Entry 9CQC (electron microscopy, 3.40 A resolution); this record covers chains B and L of the 18 polymer chains in the assembly.

[Chain B]
Name: X-ray repair cross-complementing protein 5
From: Homo sapiens
UniProtKB: P13010 (XRCC5_HUMAN); numbering as in UniProt (aligned over 1-732)
Sequence (732 residues; each row starts with the number of its first residue):
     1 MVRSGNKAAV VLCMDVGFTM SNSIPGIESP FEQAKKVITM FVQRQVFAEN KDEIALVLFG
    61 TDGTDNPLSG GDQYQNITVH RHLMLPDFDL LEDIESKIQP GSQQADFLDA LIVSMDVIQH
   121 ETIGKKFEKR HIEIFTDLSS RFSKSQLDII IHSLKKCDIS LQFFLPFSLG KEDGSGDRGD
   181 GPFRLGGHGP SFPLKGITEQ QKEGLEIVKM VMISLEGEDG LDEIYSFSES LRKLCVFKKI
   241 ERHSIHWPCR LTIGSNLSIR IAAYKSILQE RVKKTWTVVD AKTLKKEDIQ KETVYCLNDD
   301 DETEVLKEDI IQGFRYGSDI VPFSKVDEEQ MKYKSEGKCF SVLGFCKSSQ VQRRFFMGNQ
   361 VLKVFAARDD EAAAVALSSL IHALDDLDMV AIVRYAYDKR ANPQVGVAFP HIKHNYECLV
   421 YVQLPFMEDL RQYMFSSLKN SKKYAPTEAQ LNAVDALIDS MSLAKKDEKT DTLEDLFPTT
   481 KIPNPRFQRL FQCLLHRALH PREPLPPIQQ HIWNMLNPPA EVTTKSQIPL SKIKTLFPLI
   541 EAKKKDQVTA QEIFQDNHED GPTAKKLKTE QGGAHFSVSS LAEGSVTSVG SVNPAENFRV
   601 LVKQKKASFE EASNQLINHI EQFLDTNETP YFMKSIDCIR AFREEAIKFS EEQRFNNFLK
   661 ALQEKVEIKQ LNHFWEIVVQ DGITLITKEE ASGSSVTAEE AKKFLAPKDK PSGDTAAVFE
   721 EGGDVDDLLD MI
Unresolved in the structure: 1-4, 170-179, 543-732
UniProt features mapped onto this chain:
  - region: Leu138 to Leu165 (Leucine-zipper)
  - motif: Glu720 to Leu728 (EEXXXDL motif)
  - modified residue: Lys144 (N6-acetyllysine), Ser255 (Phosphoserine), Ser258 (Phosphoserine), Lys265 (N6-acetyllysine), Ser318 (Phosphoserine), Lys332 (N6-acetyllysine), Thr535 (Phosphothreonine), Ser577 (Phosphoserine), Ser579 (Phosphoserine), Ser580 (Phosphoserine), Lys660 (N6-acetyllysine), Lys665 (N6-acetyllysine), Thr715 (Phosphothreonine)
  - cross-link (Glycyl lysine isopeptide (Lys-Gly)): Lys195 (interchain with G-Cter in SUMO2), Lys532 (interchain with G-Cter in SUMO2), Lys534 (interchain with G-Cter in SUMO2), Lys566 (interchain with G-Cter in SUMO2), Lys568 (interchain with G-Cter in SUMO2), Lys669 (interchain with G-Cter in SUMO2), Lys688 (interchain with G-Cter in SUMO2)
  - mutagenesis: Glu720 to Glu721 (Abolishes interaction with PRKDC and its recruitment to sites of DNA damage), Asp726 to Asp727 (Abolishes interaction with PRKDC and its recruitment to sites of DNA damage)

[Chain L]
Molecule: 50-nt DNA strand
Sequence (50 nucleotides; row label = number of the first residue in the row):
     1 GACTTGTACT GGAACTCACG TGAACGAATG TTTTTAGTTT ATTGGGCGCG
Unresolved in the structure: 36-50

[Interface between chain B and chain L]
Residue-residue contacts - 12 pairs, chain B then chain L:
  His246(B) - DA28(L)  salt bridge to the phosphate
  Arg271(B) - DC19(L)  salt bridge to the phosphate
  Thr275(B) - DG20(L)  phosphate contact
  Thr275(B) - DT21(L)  hydrogen bond to the phosphate
  Trp276(B) - DG20(L)  hydrogen bond to the phosphate
  Thr277(B) - DT21(L)  phosphate contact
  Lys338(B) - DG26(L)  hydrogen bond to the phosphate
  Lys338(B) - DA27(L)  phosphate contact
  Asp398(B) - DC25(L)  sugar contact
  Lys399(B) - DG26(L)  phosphate contact
  Arg431(B) - DT16(L)  salt bridge to the phosphate
  Arg486(B) - DC19(L)  salt bridge to the phosphate
Also at the interface, not in a pair above, chain B (13 interface residues in all): Pro248, Lys274, Arg400
Also at the interface, not in a pair above, chain L (10 interface residues in all): DA18, DA24

[Summary]
13 residues of chain B and 10 residues of chain L are in contact; the contacts include 3 hydrogen bonds and 4
salt bridges. Among the polar pairs are Thr275(B)-DT21(L), Trp276(B)-DG20(L) and Lys338(B)-DG26(L). From
UniProt: 4 mutagenesis sites on chain B.
Chain B is X-ray repair cross-complementing protein 5 (Homo sapiens) and chain L is a 50-nt DNA strand; the
structure, The ligation complex like in the NHEJ pathway, was determined by electron microscopy, deposited
together with 9CQ3, 9CQ6, 9N81, 9N82 and 9N83.
